PDB entry 4OOE | X-ray diffraction, 1.83 A resolution | chains A and B

== Chain A (and B) ==
Name: 1-deoxy-D-xylulose 5-phosphate reductoisomerase
Source organism: Mycobacterium tuberculosis
Notes: EC 1.1.1.267; chain B of this document is another copy of the same molecule, construct and numbering; everything in this record applies to it too
UniProt: I6YAH0 (I6YAH0_MYCTU); residue numbers follow UniProt; this construct covers 1-389
Sequence (404 residues; row label = number of the first residue in the row; numbers below 1 keep their minus sign (Met-14 is residue -14)):
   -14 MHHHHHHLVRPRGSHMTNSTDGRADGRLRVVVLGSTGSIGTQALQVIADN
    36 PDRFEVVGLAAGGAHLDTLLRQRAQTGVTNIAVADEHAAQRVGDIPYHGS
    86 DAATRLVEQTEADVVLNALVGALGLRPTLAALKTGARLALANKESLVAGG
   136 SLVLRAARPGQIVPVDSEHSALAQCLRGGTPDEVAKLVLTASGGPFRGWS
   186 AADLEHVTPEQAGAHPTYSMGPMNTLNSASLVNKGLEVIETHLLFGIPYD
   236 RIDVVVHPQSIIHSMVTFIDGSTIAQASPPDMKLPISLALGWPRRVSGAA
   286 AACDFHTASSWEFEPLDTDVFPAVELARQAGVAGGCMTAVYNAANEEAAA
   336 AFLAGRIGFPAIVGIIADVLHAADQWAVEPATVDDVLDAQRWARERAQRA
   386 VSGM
Unresolved in the structure: -14 to 11, 388-389 (chain B: -14 to 11)
Construct notes: expression tag (-14 to 0); engineered mutation Tyr203 (Trp in I6YAH0)
Ion coordination: Mn2+: Asp151, Glu153, Glu222 (together with fosmidomycin)
Ligand contacts:
  - fosmidomycin (FOM; 3-[formyl(hydroxy)amino]propylphosphonic acid): Lys128, Asp151, Ser152, Glu153, Thr175, Ala176, Ser177, His200, Tyr203, Met205, Asn209, Ser213, Asn218, Lys219, Glu222, Met267
  - NADPH (NDP; NADPH dihydro-nicotinamide-adenine-dinucleotide phosphate): Gly19, Ser20, Thr21, Gly22, Ser23, Ile24, Ala46, Gly47, Gly48, Ala49, His50, Ala69, Ala103, Leu104, Val105, Leu108, Ala126, Asn127, Lys128, Glu129, Asp151, Ser204, Met205, Gly206, Pro207, Asn209, Met267
Reported in the primary citation:
  - mutagenesis - W203Y: decreased catalytic activity
  - mutagenesis - W203Y (14 +/- 2 nM): increased binding to fosmidomycin
  - binding site for fosmidomycin: Ser177, Tyr203, Ser213, Asn218, Lys219
  - contacts within the chain: Tyr203-Pro265 (hydrophobic contact), Tyr203-Met267 (hydrophobic contact)

== Chain A / chain B interface ==
Pairs across the interface (84):
  Gln159(A) - Ser257(B)  hydrogen bond
  Gln159(A) - Ile259(B)
  Arg162(A) - Arg162(B)
  Arg162(A) - Gly163(B)  hydrogen bond (side chain-backbone)
  Arg162(A) - Gly164(B)
  Gly163(A) - Arg162(B)  hydrogen bond (backbone-side chain)
  Gly163(A) - Arg280(B)  hydrogen bond (backbone-side chain)
  Gly164(A) - Arg162(B)
  Glu168(A) - Arg279(B)
  Glu168(A) - Arg280(B)  hydrogen bond (side chain-backbone)
  Val240(A) - Phe290(B)  hydrophobic
  Ile247(A) - Trp296(B)  hydrophobic
  Met250(A) - Phe290(B)  hydrophobic
  Thr252(A) - Ala287(B)
  Phe253(A) - Arg280(B)
  Ile254(A) - Ser282(B)
  Ile254(A) - Gly283(B)  hydrogen bond (backbone-backbone)
  Asp255(A) - Leu269(B)
  Asp255(A) - Arg280(B)  salt bridge
  Asp255(A) - Val281(B)
  Asp255(A) - Gly283(B)
  Asp255(A) - Ala284(B)
  Asp255(A) - Ala285(B)  hydrogen bond (backbone-backbone)
  Gly256(A) - Ser263(B)
  Gly256(A) - Ala285(B)
  Gly256(A) - Ala286(B)
  Gly256(A) - Ala287(B)
  Ser257(A) - Gln159(B)  hydrogen bond
  Ser257(A) - Gln261(B)  hydrogen bond
  Ser257(A) - Leu269(B)
  Ser257(A) - Arg280(B)
  Thr258(A) - Ala260(B)
  Thr258(A) - Gln261(B)
  Thr258(A) - Ala262(B)  hydrogen bond (backbone-backbone)
  Ile259(A) - Gln159(B)
  Ile259(A) - Ile259(B)  hydrophobic
  Ile259(A) - Ala260(B)
  Ile259(A) - Gln261(B)
  Ala260(A) - Thr258(B)
  Ala260(A) - Ile259(B)
  Ala260(A) - Ala260(B)  hydrogen bond (backbone-backbone)
  Gln261(A) - Ser257(B)  hydrogen bond
  Gln261(A) - Thr258(B)
  Gln261(A) - Ile259(B)
  Ala262(A) - Thr258(B)  hydrogen bond (backbone-backbone)
  Ser263(A) - Gly256(B)
  Leu269(A) - Asp255(B)
  Leu269(A) - Ser257(B)
  Arg279(A) - Glu168(B)
  Arg280(A) - Gly163(B)  hydrogen bond (side chain-backbone)
  Arg280(A) - Glu168(B)  salt bridge
  Arg280(A) - Phe253(B)
  Arg280(A) - Asp255(B)  salt bridge
  Arg280(A) - Ser257(B)
  Val281(A) - Asp255(B)
  Ser282(A) - Ile254(B)
  Gly283(A) - Ile254(B)  hydrogen bond (backbone-backbone)
  Gly283(A) - Asp255(B)
  Ala284(A) - Asp255(B)
  Ala285(A) - Asp255(B)  hydrogen bond (backbone-backbone)
  Ala285(A) - Gly256(B)
  Ala286(A) - Gly256(B)
  Ala287(A) - Thr252(B)
  Ala287(A) - Gly256(B)
  Phe290(A) - Val240(B)  hydrophobic
  Phe290(A) - Met250(B)  hydrophobic
  Phe290(A) - Phe298(B)  hydrophobic
  His291(A) - Pro300(B)
  Ala293(A) - Phe298(B)
  Ala293(A) - Pro300(B)
  Ser294(A) - Glu297(B)
  Ser294(A) - Phe298(B)  hydrogen bond (backbone-backbone)
  Ser295(A) - Ser295(B)
  Ser295(A) - Trp296(B)
  Trp296(A) - Ser295(B)
  Trp296(A) - Trp296(B)  hydrogen bond (backbone-backbone)
  Trp296(A) - Phe298(B)  hydrophobic
  Glu297(A) - Ser294(B)
  Phe298(A) - Phe290(B)  hydrophobic
  Phe298(A) - Ala293(B)
  Phe298(A) - Ser294(B)  hydrogen bond (backbone-backbone)
  Phe298(A) - Trp296(B)  hydrophobic
  Pro300(A) - Phe290(B)
  Pro300(A) - His291(B)
Interface residues without a listed pair, chain A (43 interface residues in all): Cys160, Pro278, Thr292, Glu299
Interface residues without a listed pair, chain B (44 interface residues in all): Val173, Ile247, Pro278, Cys288, Thr292, Glu299

== Summary ==
43 residues of chain A face 44 of chain B across their interface; the contacts include 19 hydrogen bonds and 3
salt bridges. Among the polar pairs are Asp255(A)-Arg280(B), Arg280(A)-Glu168(B) and Gln159(A)-Ser257(B). From
the paper: a binding site for fosmidomycin at Ser177(A), Tyr203(A) and Ser213(A) among others; W203Y of chain
A reduces catalytic activity.
Chain A and chain B are both 1-deoxy-D-xylulose 5-phosphate reductoisomerase (Mycobacterium tuberculosis); the
structure, M. tuberculosis 1-deoxy-d-xylulose-5-phosphate reductoisomerase W203Y mutant bound to fosmidomycin
and NADPH, was determined by X-ray diffraction, deposited together with 4OOF.
